Entry 9JC2 (electron microscopy, 3.96 A resolution); this record covers chains C and I of the 21 polymer chains in the assembly.

Chain C:
Name: ATP synthase subunit a
Organism: Bacillus sp. PS3
Sequence (237 residues; each row starts with the number of its first residue):
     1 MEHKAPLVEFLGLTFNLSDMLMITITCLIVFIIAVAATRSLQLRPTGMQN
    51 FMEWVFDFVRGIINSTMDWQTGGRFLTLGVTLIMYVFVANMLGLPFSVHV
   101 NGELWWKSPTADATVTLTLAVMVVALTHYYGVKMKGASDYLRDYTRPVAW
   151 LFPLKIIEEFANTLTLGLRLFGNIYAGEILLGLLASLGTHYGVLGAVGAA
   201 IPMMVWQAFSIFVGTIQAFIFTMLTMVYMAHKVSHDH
Unresolved in the structure: 1-14, 67-72, 96-111, 132-153, 192-198, 233-237

Chain I:
Name: ATP synthase subunit b
Organism: Bacillus sp. PS3
Sequence (169 residues; each row starts with the number of its first residue; numbers below 1 keep their minus sign (Met-1 is residue -1)):
    -1 MGEAAHGISGGTIIYQLLMFIILLALLRKFAWQPLMNIMKQREEHIANEI
    49 DQAEKRRQEAEKLLEEQRELMKQSRQEAQALIENARKLAEEQKEQIVASA
    99 RAEAERVKETAKKEIEREKEQAMAALREQVASLSVLIASKVIEKELTEQD
   149 QRKLIEAYIKDVQEVGGAR
Unresolved in the structure: -1 to 10, 64-167

Interface between chain C and chain I:
Pairs across the interface - 10 pairs, chain C then chain I:
  Phe31(C) with Leu25(I), hydrophobic
  Thr38(C) with Pro32(I)
  Leu41(C) with Asn35(I)
  Gln42(C) with Asn35(I); Ile36(I)
  Leu43(C) with Ile36(I); Gln39(I)
  Phe56(C) with Leu33(I), hydrophobic
  Thr81(C) with Leu21(I); Arg26(I)
Other interface residues (no listed pair), chain I (10 interface residues in all): Ala29, Arg40

In short:
Chain C and chain I form an interface of 7 and 10 residues respectively.
Chain C is ATP synthase subunit a and chain I is ATP synthase subunit b, both from Bacillus sp. PS3; the
structure, Engineering of ATP synthase Fo, was determined by electron microscopy together with 9JC1 from the
same study.
